PDB entry 9MJN | electron microscopy, 12.70 A resolution (very low resolution: no residue pairs are listed; an interface is given only as per-side residue counts) | chains d2 and dz of the 1996 polymer chains in the assembly

== Chain d2 (and dz) ==
Protein: Putative tail fiber protein
Source organism: Pectobacterium phage phiTE
Notes: chain dz of this document is another copy of the same molecule, construct and numbering; everything in this record applies to it too
Reference sequence: K9L5R6 (K9L5R6_9CAUD); numbering as in UniProt (aligned over 1-793)
Sequence (793 residues; each row starts with the number of its first residue):
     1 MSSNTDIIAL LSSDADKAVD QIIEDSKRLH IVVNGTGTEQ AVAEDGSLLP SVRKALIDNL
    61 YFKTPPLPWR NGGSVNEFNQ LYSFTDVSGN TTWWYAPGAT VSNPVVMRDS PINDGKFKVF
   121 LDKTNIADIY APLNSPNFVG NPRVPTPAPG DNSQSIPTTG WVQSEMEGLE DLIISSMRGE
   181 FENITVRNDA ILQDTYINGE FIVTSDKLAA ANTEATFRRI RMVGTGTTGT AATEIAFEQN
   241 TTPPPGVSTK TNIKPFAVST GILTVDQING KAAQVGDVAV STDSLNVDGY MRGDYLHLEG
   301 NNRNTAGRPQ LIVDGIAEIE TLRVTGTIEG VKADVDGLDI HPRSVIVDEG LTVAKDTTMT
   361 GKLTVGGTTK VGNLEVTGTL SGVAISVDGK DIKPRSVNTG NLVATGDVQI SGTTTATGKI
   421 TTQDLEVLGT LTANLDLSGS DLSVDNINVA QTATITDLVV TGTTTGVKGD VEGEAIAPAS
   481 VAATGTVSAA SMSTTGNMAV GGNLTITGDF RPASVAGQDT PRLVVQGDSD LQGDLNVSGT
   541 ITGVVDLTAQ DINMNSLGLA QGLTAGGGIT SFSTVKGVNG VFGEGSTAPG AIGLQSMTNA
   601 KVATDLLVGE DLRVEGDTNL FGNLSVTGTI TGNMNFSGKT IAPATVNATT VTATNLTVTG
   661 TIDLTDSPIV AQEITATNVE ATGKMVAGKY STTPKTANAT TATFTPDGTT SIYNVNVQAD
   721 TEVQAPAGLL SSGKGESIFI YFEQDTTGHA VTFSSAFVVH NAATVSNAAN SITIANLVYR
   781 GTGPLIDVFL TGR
Unresolved in the structure: 1-13, 87-88, 114, 126, 140, 172-793 (chain dz: 1-7, 38-39, 73-74, 86-91, 98-116, 172-793)

== Interface between chain d2 and chain dz ==
At this resolution (13 A) residue pairs are not listed: 50 residues of chain d2 and 55 of chain dz lie at the interface.

== Summary ==
50 residues of chain d2 face 55 of chain dz across their interface.
Chain d2 and chain dz are both Putative tail fiber protein (Pectobacterium phage phiTE); the structure, Near
complete virion structure of bacteriophage PhiTE, was determined by electron microscopy (same publication as
9CB9, 9CBA, 9CC7, 9CUL and 9CUY).
